PDB entry 5BV6 | X-ray diffraction, 1.94 A resolution | chain A

Chain A:
Molecule: cGMP-dependent protein kinase 2
Source organism: Homo sapiens
Notes: EC 2.7.11.12
UniProtKB: Q13237 (KGP2_HUMAN); residue numbers follow UniProt; this construct covers 269-418
Amino-acid sequence (152 residues; numbered 267 to 418; the number before each row is that of its first residue):
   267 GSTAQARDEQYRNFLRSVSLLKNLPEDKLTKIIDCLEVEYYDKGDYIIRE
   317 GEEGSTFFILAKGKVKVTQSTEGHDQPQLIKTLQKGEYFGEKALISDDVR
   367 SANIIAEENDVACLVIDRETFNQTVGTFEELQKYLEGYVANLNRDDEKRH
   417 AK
Disordered / not traced: 267-268
Differences from the reference sequence: expression tag (267-268)
Ion coordination: Ca2+ near Asp364 (its only coordinating residue here)
Ligand contacts: guanosine-3',5'-monophosphate (35G): Ile314, Val333, Gln335, Ile346, Lys347, Phe355, Gly356, Glu357, Lys358, Ala359, Val365, Arg366, Ser367, Ala368, Ile370, Leu408, Asp411, Asp412, Arg415
Curated features (UniProtKB/Swiss-Prot):
  - binding site (3',5'-cyclic GMP): Lys347, Gly356 to Ala359, Arg366, Ser367, Asp412, Arg415
  - mutagenesis: Asp412 (D412A: Reduces cGMP binding affinity; when associated with A-415), Arg415 (R415A: Reduces cGMP binding affinity; when associated with A-412)
Reported in the primary citation:
  - binding site for guanosine-3',5'-monophosphate: Val333, Ile346, Lys347, Glu357, Lys358, Val365, Arg366, Ser367, Leu408, Asp411, Asp412, Arg415
  - specificity-determining residues: Ser367, Asp412, Arg415
  - contacts within the chain: Gln335-Asp412 (hydrogen bond), Gln335-Arg415 (hydrogen bond), Lys358-Asn409 (hydrogen bond), Asp412-Arg415 (hydrogen bond)
  - mutagenesis - Q335A, D411A (8.5-fold), D412A (Kd 1.1 mum), R415A: decreased binding to guanosine-3',5'-monophosphate
  - mutagenesis - D412A, R415A: unchanged binding to cAMP
  - mutagenesis - D412A, R415A: decreased catalytic activity on guanosine-3',5'-monophosphate
  - mutagenesis - D412A/R415A: decreased signaling in response to 8-Br-cGMP

In short:
Chain A binds guanosine-3',5'-monophosphate. UniProt lists 9 residues binding 3',5'-cyclic GMP and 2
mutagenesis sites. The paper reports a binding site for guanosine-3',5'-monophosphate at Val333, Ile346 and
Lys347 among others; Q335A, D411A and D412A, among others, reduce binding to guanosine-3',5'-monophosphate; 5
substitutions were tested in all.
Chain A is cGMP-dependent protein kinase 2 (Homo sapiens); the structure, PKG II's Carboxyl Terminal Cyclic
Nucleotide Binding Domain (CNB-B) in a complex with cGMP, was determined by X-ray diffraction (same
publication as 5C6C and 5C8W).
